PDB entry 7NI4 | electron microscopy, 3.00 A resolution | chains A and B

Chain A (and B):
Name: Serine-protein kinase ATM
Source organism: Homo sapiens
Notes: EC 2.7.11.1; chain B of this document is another copy of the same molecule, construct and numbering; everything in this record applies to it too
UniProt: Q13315 (ATM_HUMAN); residue numbers follow UniProt; this construct covers 1-3056
Chain sequence (3056 residues; row label = number of the first residue in the row):
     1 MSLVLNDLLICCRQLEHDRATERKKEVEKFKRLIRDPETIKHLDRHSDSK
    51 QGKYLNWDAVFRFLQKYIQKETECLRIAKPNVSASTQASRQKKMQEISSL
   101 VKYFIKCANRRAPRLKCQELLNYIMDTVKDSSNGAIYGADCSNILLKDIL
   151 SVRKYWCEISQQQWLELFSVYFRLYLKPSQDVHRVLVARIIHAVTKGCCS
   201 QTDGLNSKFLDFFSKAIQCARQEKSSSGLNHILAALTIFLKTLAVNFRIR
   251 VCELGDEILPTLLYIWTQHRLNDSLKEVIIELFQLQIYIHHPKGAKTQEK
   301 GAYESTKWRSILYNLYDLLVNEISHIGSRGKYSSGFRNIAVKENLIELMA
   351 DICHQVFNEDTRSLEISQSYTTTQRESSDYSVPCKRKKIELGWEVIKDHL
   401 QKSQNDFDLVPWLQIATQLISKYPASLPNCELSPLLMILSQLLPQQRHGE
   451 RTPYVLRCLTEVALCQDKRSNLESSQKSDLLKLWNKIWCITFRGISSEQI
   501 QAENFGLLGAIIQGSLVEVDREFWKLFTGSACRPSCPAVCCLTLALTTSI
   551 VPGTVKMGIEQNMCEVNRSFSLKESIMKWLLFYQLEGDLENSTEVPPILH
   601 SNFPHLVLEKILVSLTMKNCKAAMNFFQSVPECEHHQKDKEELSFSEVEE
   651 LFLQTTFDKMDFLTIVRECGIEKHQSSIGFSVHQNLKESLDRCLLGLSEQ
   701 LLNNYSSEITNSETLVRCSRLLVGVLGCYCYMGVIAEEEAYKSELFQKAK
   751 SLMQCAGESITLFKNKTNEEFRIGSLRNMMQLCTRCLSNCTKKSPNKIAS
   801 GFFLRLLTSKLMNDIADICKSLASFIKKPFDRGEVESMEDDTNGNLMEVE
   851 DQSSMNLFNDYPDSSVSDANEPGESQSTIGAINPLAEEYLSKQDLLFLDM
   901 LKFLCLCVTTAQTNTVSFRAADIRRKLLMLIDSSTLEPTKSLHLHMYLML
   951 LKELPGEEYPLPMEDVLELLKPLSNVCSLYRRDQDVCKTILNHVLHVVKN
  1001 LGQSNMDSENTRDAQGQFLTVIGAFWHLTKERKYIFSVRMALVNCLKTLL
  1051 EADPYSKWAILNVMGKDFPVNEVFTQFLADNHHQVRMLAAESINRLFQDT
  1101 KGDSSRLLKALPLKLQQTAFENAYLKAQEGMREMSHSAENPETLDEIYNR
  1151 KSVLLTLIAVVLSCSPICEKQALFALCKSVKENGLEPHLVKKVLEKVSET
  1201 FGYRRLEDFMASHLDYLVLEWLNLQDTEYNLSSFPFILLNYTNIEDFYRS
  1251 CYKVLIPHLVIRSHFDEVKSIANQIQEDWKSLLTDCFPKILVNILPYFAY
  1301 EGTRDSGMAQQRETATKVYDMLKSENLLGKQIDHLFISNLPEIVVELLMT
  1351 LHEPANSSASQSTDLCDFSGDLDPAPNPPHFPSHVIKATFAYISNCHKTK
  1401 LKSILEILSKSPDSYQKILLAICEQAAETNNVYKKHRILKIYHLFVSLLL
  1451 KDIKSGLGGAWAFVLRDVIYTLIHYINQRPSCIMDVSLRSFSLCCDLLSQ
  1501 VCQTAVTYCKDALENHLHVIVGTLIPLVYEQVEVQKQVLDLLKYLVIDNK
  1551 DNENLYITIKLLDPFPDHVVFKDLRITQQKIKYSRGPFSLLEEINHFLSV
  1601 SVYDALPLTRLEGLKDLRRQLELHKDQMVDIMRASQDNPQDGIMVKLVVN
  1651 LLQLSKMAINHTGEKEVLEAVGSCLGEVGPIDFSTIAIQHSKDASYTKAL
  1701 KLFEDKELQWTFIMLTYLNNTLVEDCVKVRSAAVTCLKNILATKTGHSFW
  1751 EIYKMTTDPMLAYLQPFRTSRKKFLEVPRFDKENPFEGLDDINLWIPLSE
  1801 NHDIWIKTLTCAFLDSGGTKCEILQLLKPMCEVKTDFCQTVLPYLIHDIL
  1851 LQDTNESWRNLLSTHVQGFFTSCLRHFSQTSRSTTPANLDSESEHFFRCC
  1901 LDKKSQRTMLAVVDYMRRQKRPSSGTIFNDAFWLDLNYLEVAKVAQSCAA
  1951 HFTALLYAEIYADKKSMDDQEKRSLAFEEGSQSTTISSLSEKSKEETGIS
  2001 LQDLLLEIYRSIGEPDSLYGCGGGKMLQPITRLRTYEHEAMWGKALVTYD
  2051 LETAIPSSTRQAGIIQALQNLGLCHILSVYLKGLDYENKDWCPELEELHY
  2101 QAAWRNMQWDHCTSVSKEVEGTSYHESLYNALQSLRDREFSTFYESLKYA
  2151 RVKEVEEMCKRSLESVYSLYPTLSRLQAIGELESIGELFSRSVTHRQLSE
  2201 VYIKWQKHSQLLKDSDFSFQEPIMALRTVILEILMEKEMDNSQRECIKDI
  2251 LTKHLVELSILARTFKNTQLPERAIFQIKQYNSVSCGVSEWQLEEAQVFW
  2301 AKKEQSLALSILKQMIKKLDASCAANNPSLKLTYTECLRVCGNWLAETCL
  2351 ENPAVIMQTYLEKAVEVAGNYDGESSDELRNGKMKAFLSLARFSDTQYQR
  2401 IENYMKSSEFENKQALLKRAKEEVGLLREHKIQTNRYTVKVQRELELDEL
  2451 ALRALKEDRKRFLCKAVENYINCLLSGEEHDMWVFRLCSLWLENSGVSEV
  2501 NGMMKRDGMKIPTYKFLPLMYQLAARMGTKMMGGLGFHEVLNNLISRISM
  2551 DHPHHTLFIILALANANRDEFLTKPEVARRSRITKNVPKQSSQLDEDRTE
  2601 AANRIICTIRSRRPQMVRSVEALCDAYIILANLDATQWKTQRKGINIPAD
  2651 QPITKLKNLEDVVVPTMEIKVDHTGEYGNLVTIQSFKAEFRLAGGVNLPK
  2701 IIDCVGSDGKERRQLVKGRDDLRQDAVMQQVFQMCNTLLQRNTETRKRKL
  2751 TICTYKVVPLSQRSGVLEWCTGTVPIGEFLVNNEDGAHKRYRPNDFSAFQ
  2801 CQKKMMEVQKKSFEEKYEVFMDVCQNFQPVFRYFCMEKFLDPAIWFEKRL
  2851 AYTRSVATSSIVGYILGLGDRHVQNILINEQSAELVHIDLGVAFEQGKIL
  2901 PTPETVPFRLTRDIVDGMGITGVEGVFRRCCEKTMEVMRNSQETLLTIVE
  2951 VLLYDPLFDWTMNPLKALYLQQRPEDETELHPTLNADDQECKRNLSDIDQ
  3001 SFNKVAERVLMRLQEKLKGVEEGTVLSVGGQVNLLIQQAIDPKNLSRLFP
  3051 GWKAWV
Unresolved in the structure: 1-1512, 1877-1894, 1973-1985, 2113-2120, 2369-2375, 2420-2441, 2575-2591, 2973-2999
Metal / ion sites: Zn2+: H1876, H1895, C1899, C1900
Small-molecule neighbours: UGK (8-(1,3-dimethylpyrazol-4-yl)-1-(3-fluoranyl-5-methoxy-pyridin-4-yl)-7-methoxy-3-methyl-imidazo[4,5-c]quinolin-2-one): A2693, G2694, P2699, L2715, K2717, D2725, Y2755, L2767, E2768, W2769, C2770, T2773, V2774, P2775, Q2874, L2877, I2888, D2889

Interface between chain A and chain B:
Pairs across the interface (107; chain A residue first):
  M2026(A) with L2307(B), hydrophobic
  L2027(A) with I2311(B), hydrophobic
  R2032(A) with E2272(B), salt bridge; F2299(B); L2307(B)
  Y2036(A) with E2304(B)
  K2044(A) with K2302(B), hydrogen bond (side chain-backbone); E2304(B), salt bridge
  L2046(A) with L2073(B); I2076(B), hydrophobic
  V2047(A) with L2073(B), hydrophobic; Q2269(B); E2272(B)
  T2048(A) with E2272(B), hydrogen bond
  D2050(A) with G2072(B); L2073(B); C2074(B); H2075(B), hydrogen bond (side chain-backbone); I2076(B), hydrogen bond (side chain-backbone)
  L2051(A) with E2272(B); R2273(B); F2276(B)
  E2052(A) with F2276(B)
  R2060(A) with H2075(B)
  G2072(A) with D2050(B)
  L2073(A) with L2046(B), hydrophobic; V2047(B), hydrophobic; D2050(B)
  C2074(A) with D2050(B), hydrogen bond (backbone-side chain)
  H2075(A) with D2050(B), hydrogen bond (backbone-side chain); R2060(B)
  I2076(A) with L2046(B), hydrophobic; D2050(B), hydrogen bond (backbone-side chain); I2064(B), hydrophobic
  V2079(A) with Y2080(B), hydrophobic; L2084(B)
  Y2080(A) with V2079(B), hydrophobic
  G2083(A) with V2079(B); G2083(B)
  L2084(A) with V2079(B)
  Y2086(A) with K2082(B), hydrogen bond (side chain-backbone); D2085(B); Y2086(B), hydrophobic
  Q2269(A) with V2047(B)
  E2272(A) with R2032(B), salt bridge; V2047(B); T2048(B), hydrogen bond; L2051(B)
  R2273(A) with L2051(B)
  F2276(A) with L2051(B); E2052(B)
  E2295(A) with L2027(B)
  F2299(A) with R2032(B)
  K2302(A) with K2044(B), hydrogen bond (backbone-side chain)
  E2304(A) with Y2036(B), hydrogen bond; K2044(B), salt bridge
  L2307(A) with R2032(B)
  S2310(A) with L2027(B)
  I2311(A) with L2027(B), hydrophobic
  T2348(A) with N3033(B)
  C2349(A) with N3033(B); L3034(B); Q3037(B), hydrogen bond (backbone-side chain)
  L2350(A) with R2928(B); N3033(B); Q3037(B)
  E2351(A) with Q3037(B), hydrogen bond (backbone-side chain)
  N2352(A) with Q3037(B)
  R2400(A) with E3022(B)
  S2408(A) with R3008(B), hydrogen bond
  K2413(A) with I2899(B)
  L2416(A) with I2899(B), hydrophobic; M2962(B), hydrophobic
  R2419(A) with P2964(B)
  R2443(A) with Q2972(B), hydrogen bond (side chain-backbone)
  E2444(A) with P2901(B)
  L2450(A) with F2813(B)
  A2451(A) with F2813(B), hydrophobic
  A2454(A) with F2813(B), hydrophobic
  Q2809(A) with L2447(B)
  I2899(A) with K2413(B); L2416(B), hydrophobic
  L2900(A) with K2413(B), hydrogen bond (backbone-side chain)
  P2901(A) with K2413(B)
  T2902(A) with K2413(B)
  P2903(A) with K2413(B)
  P2964(A) with L2416(B); R2419(B)
  Q2972(A) with R2443(B), hydrogen bond (backbone-side chain)
  R3008(A) with S2408(B), hydrogen bond; E2409(B)
  Q3014(A) with G3023(B)
  K3018(A) with G3023(B), hydrogen bond (side chain-backbone); T3024(B); V3025(B)
  E3022(A) with R2400(B); N2403(B)
  G3023(A) with K3018(B)
  N3033(A) with T2348(B); C2349(B); L2350(B)
  L3034(A) with C2349(B)
  Q3037(A) with C2349(B); L2350(B); E2351(B), hydrogen bond (side chain-backbone); N2352(B)
  D3041(A) with N2352(B)
Also at the interface, not in a pair above, chain A (79 interface residues in all): T2053, I2064, L2071, K2082, E2409, N2412, L2447, K2810, K2898, R2928, M2962, N2963, A2967, G3030
Also at the interface, not in a pair above, chain B (79 interface residues in all): M2026, T2053, L2071, E2087, S2310, N2412, L2417, L2450, Q2809, K2810, K2898, L2900, A2967, Q3014, G3030, D3041

In short:
The chain A/chain B interface involves 79 residues from each chain; the contacts include 20 hydrogen bonds and
4 salt bridges. Among the polar pairs are R2032(A)-E2272(B), K2044(A)-E2304(B) and K2044(A)-K2302(B). Chain A
binds compound UGK.
Chain A and chain B are both Serine-protein kinase ATM (Homo sapiens); the structure, Human ATM kinase domain
with bound M4076 inhibitor, was determined by electron microscopy together with 7NI5 and 7NI6 from the same
study.
